4I3V - chains A and C; structure by X-ray diffraction, 2.00 A resolution.

[Chain A (and C)]
Name: Aldehyde dehydrogenase (NAD+)
Organism: Sinorhizobium meliloti
Notes: EC 1.2.1.3; chain C of this document is another copy of the same molecule, construct and numbering; everything in this record applies to it too
UniProtKB: Q92UV7 (Q92UV7_RHIME); numbering as in UniProt (aligned over 1-485)
Sequence (488 residues; each row starts with the number of its first residue; numbers below 1 keep their minus sign (Gly-2 is residue -2)):
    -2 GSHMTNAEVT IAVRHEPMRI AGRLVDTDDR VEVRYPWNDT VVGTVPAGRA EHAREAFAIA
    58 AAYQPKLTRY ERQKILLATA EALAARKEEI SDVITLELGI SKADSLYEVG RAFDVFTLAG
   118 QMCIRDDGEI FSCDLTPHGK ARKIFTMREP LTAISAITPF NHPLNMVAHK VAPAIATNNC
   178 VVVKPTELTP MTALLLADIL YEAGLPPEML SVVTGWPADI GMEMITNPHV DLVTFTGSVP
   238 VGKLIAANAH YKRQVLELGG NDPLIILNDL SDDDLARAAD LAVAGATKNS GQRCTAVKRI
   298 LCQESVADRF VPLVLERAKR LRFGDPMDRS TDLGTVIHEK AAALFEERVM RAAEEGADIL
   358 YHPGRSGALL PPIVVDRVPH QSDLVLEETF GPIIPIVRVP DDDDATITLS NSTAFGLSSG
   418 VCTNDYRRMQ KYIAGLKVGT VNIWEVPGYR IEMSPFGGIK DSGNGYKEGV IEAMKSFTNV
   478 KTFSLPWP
Not modelled in the structure: -2 to 11, 485
Construct notes: expression tag (-2 to 0)
Glycans and other covalent adducts: phosphonoacetaldehyde (POA) linked to Cys291
Residues lining bound ligands:
  - NAD (nicotinamide-adenine-dinucleotide): Ile154, Thr155, Pro156, Phe157, Lys181, Pro182, Thr183, Glu184, Pro214, Gly218, Ile222, Phe232, Thr233, Gly234, Ser235, Val238, Leu241
  - phosphonoacetaldehyde (POA): Arg108, Asn158, His159, Met163, Glu254, Arg290, Thr292, Arg447, Phe453
What the authors report for this chain:
  - binding site for phosphonoacetaldehyde: Arg108, Asn158, His159, Arg290, Thr292, Arg447
  - conformationally variable residues (side-chain flip): Glu254
  - mutagenesis - E254A, C291A: abolished catalytic activity on phosphonoacetaldehyde
  - mutagenesis - R108A (40-fold), N158A (200-fold), R290A (20-fold), R447A (30-fold): decreased catalytic activity on phosphonoacetaldehyde
  - specificity-determining residues: Glu184 (proposed by the authors, not directly observed)
  - mutagenesis - R108A (40-fold), R290A (20-fold), R447A (30-fold): decreased catalytic activity on PnAA
  - mutagenesis - E385A (10-fold): decreased catalytic activity on NAD+
  - mutagenesis - C291A: abolished catalytic activity
  - mutagenesis - C291A: abolished catalytic activity on 3-OPP
  - mutagenesis - E385A (10-fold): decreased catalytic activity on NAD

[Chain A / chain C interface]
Residue-residue contacts (100; chain A residue first):
  Tyr104(A) - His135(C)
  Gly107(A) - His135(C)
  Arg108(A) - His135(C)
  Asp111(A) - Thr133(C)  hydrogen bond
  Asp111(A) - Pro134(C)
  Asp111(A) - His135(C)  salt bridge
  Phe128(A) - Ile448(C)  hydrophobic
  Phe128(A) - Pro452(C)
  Phe128(A) - Ile468(C)  hydrophobic
  Ser129(A) - Ile448(C)
  Cys130(A) - Tyr446(C)
  Leu132(A) - Ile448(C)  hydrophobic
  Leu132(A) - Met450(C)  hydrophobic
  Thr133(A) - Asp111(C)  hydrogen bond
  His135(A) - Tyr104(C)
  His135(A) - Gly107(C)
  His135(A) - Arg108(C)
  His135(A) - Asp111(C)  salt bridge
  Lys137(A) - Glu442(C)  salt bridge
  Lys137(A) - Tyr446(C)
  Arg139(A) - Ile440(C)  hydrogen bond (side chain-backbone)
  Arg139(A) - Trp441(C)  hydrogen bond (side chain-backbone)
  Arg139(A) - Glu442(C)
  Arg139(A) - Tyr446(C)
  Ile141(A) - Ser451(C)
  Glu146(A) - Ala431(C)
  Lys240(A) - Tyr248(C)
  Ala243(A) - His247(C)
  Ala243(A) - Tyr248(C)  hydrophobic
  Ala244(A) - His247(C)
  His247(A) - Ala243(C)
  His247(A) - Ala244(C)
  His247(A) - His247(C)
  Tyr248(A) - Leu255(C)
  Tyr248(A) - Lys457(C)  hydrogen bond (side chain-backbone)
  Tyr248(A) - Asp458(C)
  Tyr248(A) - Gly460(C)  hydrogen bond (side chain-backbone)
  Tyr248(A) - Asn461(C)
  Arg250(A) - Asn461(C)
  Arg250(A) - Gly462(C)
  Arg250(A) - Tyr463(C)
  Ile430(A) - Lys478(C)  hydrogen bond (backbone-side chain)
  Ile430(A) - Phe480(C)  hydrophobic
  Ala431(A) - Glu146(C)
  Ala431(A) - Lys478(C)  hydrogen bond (backbone-side chain)
  Leu433(A) - Lys478(C)  hydrogen bond (backbone-side chain)
  Val435(A) - Lys478(C)
  Gly436(A) - Val477(C)
  Gly436(A) - Lys478(C)
  Gly436(A) - Thr479(C)  hydrogen bond (backbone-backbone)
  Thr437(A) - Thr479(C)  hydrogen bond
  Val438(A) - Thr479(C)  hydrogen bond (backbone-backbone)
  Val438(A) - Phe480(C)
  Val438(A) - Ser481(C)  hydrogen bond (backbone-backbone)
  Asn439(A) - Ser481(C)  hydrogen bond
  Ile440(A) - Arg139(C)  hydrogen bond (backbone-side chain)
  Ile440(A) - Ser481(C)  hydrogen bond (backbone-backbone)
  Ile440(A) - Leu482(C)  hydrophobic
  Ile440(A) - Pro483(C)
  Trp441(A) - Arg139(C)  hydrogen bond (backbone-side chain)
  Trp441(A) - Pro483(C)  hydrophobic
  Glu442(A) - Lys137(C)  salt bridge
  Glu442(A) - Arg139(C)
  Tyr446(A) - Cys130(C)  hydrogen bond
  Tyr446(A) - Lys137(C)
  Tyr446(A) - Arg139(C)
  Ile448(A) - Phe128(C)  hydrophobic
  Ile448(A) - Ser129(C)
  Ile448(A) - Cys130(C)  hydrophobic
  Ile448(A) - Ile141(C)  hydrophobic
  Met450(A) - Leu132(C)  hydrophobic
  Ser451(A) - Ile141(C)
  Pro452(A) - Phe128(C)
  Pro452(A) - Thr479(C)
  Ile456(A) - Asn476(C)
  Asn461(A) - Arg250(C)  hydrogen bond (backbone-side chain)
  Gly462(A) - Arg250(C)
  Tyr463(A) - Arg250(C)
  Tyr463(A) - Tyr463(C)  hydrogen bond
  Lys464(A) - Val477(C)  hydrogen bond (side chain-backbone)
  Ile468(A) - Phe128(C)  hydrophobic
  Asn476(A) - Ile456(C)
  Val477(A) - Lys464(C)  hydrogen bond (backbone-side chain)
  Lys478(A) - Ile430(C)  hydrogen bond (side chain-backbone)
  Lys478(A) - Ala431(C)  hydrogen bond (side chain-backbone)
  Lys478(A) - Leu433(C)  hydrogen bond (side chain-backbone)
  Lys478(A) - Val435(C)
  Lys478(A) - Gly436(C)
  Thr479(A) - Gly436(C)  hydrogen bond (backbone-backbone)
  Thr479(A) - Thr437(C)  hydrogen bond
  Thr479(A) - Val438(C)  hydrogen bond (backbone-backbone)
  Thr479(A) - Pro452(C)
  Phe480(A) - Ile430(C)  hydrophobic
  Phe480(A) - Val438(C)
  Ser481(A) - Val438(C)  hydrogen bond (backbone-backbone)
  Ser481(A) - Asn439(C)  hydrogen bond
  Ser481(A) - Ile440(C)  hydrogen bond (backbone-backbone)
  Leu482(A) - Ile440(C)  hydrophobic
  Pro483(A) - Ile440(C)
  Pro483(A) - Trp441(C)  hydrophobic
Interface residues without a listed pair, chain A (58 interface residues in all): Phe110, Leu115, Glu126, Pro134, Thr143, Met144, Gln251, Gly432
Interface residues without a listed pair, chain C (64 interface residues in all): Phe110, Leu115, Glu126, Thr143, Lys240, Gln251, Leu253, Met426, Gly432, Ser459

[In short]
Chain A and chain C form an interface of 58 and 64 residues respectively; the contacts include 31 hydrogen
bonds and 4 salt bridges. Among the polar pairs are Asp111(A)-His135(C), Lys137(A)-Glu442(C) and
Asp111(A)-Thr133(C). The paper reports a binding site for phosphonoacetaldehyde at Arg108(A), Asn158(A) and
His159(A) among others; R108A, N158A and R290A of chain A, among others, reduce catalytic activity on
phosphonoacetaldehyde; 7 substitutions were tested in all.
Chain A and chain C are both Aldehyde dehydrogenase (NAD+) (Sinorhizobium meliloti); the structure, Structure
of phosphonoacetaldehyde dehydrogenase in complex with phosphonoacetaldehyde and cofactor NAD+, was determined
by X-ray diffraction, deposited together with 4I3T, 4I3U, 4I3W and 4I3X.
